7R98 - chains A and D; structure by X-ray diffraction, 2.51 A resolution.

== Chain A ==
Name: Nucleoprotein
From: Severe acute respiratory syndrome coronavirus 2
Notes: fragment: RNA-binding domain
UniProtKB: P0DTC9 (NCAP_SARS2); residues 49-174 here = UniProt positions 49-174
Amino-acid sequence (127 residues; row label = number of the first residue in the row):
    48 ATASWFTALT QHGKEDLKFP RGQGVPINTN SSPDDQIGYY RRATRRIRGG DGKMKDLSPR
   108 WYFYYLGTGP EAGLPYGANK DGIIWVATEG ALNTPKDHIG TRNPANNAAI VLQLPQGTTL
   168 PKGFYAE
Unresolved in the structure: 48, 94-100
Construct notes: expression tag (48)

== Chain D ==
Name: Nanobody B6
From: Lama glama
Notes: antibody fragment or engineered binder
Amino-acid sequence (140 residues; numbered -1 to 138; the number before each row is that of its first residue; numbers below 1 keep their minus sign (Met-1 is residue -1)):
    -1 MAEVQLQASG GGLVQAGDSL RLSCVAVSGR TISTFAMGWF RQAPGKEREF VATINWSGSS
    59 ARYADPVEGR FTISRDDAKN TVYLEMSSLK PGDSAVYYCA SGRYLGGITS YSQGDFAPWG
   119 QGTQVTVSSA AALEHHHHHH
Unresolved in the structure: 128-138
Disulfides: Cys22-Cys97

== How chain A and chain D interact ==
Contacting residue pairs (27; chain A residue first):
  Arg68(A) with Thr32(D); Trp54(D); Tyr102(D)
  Gly69(A) with Tyr102(D)
  Asp81(A) with Arg101(D), salt bridge
  Ile84(A) with Phe33(D), hydrophobic
  Pro122(A) with Gly27(D)
  Tyr123(A) with Thr29(D); Tyr102(D)
  Ala134(A) with Tyr102(D)
  Thr135(A) with Tyr102(D)
  Glu136(A) with Tyr102(D); Leu103(D)
  Gly137(A) with Arg101(D), hydrogen bond (backbone-side chain); Tyr102(D), hydrogen bond (backbone-backbone)
  Ala138(A) with Phe33(D); Arg101(D); Tyr102(D), hydrogen bond (backbone-backbone)
  Leu139(A) with Gly100(D); Arg101(D); Asp113(D)
  Asn140(A) with Arg28(D), hydrogen bond (backbone-side chain); Thr29(D); Phe33(D); Pro116(D)
  Thr141(A) with Ala115(D); Pro116(D)
Other interface residues (no listed pair), chain D (17 interface residues in all): Ser26, Ser99, Gly112, Phe114
From the paper, about this interface:
  - epitope / paratope residues, chain A: Thr135(A), Leu139(A), Thr141(A)
  - epitope / paratope residues, chain D: Arg28(D), Phe33(D), Arg101(D), Tyr102(D)

== In short ==
The interface between chain A and chain D involves 14 residues on one side and 17 on the other; the contacts
include 4 hydrogen bonds and 1 salt bridge. Polar pairs include Asp81(A)-Arg101(D), Gly137(A)-Arg101(D) and
Asn140(A)-Arg28(D). The paper reports epitope/paratope residues Thr135(A), Leu139(A) and Arg28(D) among
others.
Here chain A is Nucleoprotein (Severe acute respiratory syndrome coronavirus 2) and chain D is Nanobody B6
(Lama glama). Entry 7R98 (Structure of the SARS-CoV-2 N protein RNA-binding domain bound to single-domain
antibody B6) was determined by X-ray diffraction.
